Entry 9FB6 (electron microscopy, 3.13 A resolution); this record covers chains A and F of the 8 polymer chains in the assembly.

[Chain A (and F)]
Protein: Large T antigen
Source organism: Betapolyomavirus macacae
Notes: EC 3.6.4.-; chain F of this document is another copy of the same molecule, construct and numbering; everything in this record applies to it too
UniProtKB: P03070 (LT_SV40); residues 266-627 here = UniProt positions 266-627
Amino-acid sequence (362 residues; row label = number of the first residue in the row):
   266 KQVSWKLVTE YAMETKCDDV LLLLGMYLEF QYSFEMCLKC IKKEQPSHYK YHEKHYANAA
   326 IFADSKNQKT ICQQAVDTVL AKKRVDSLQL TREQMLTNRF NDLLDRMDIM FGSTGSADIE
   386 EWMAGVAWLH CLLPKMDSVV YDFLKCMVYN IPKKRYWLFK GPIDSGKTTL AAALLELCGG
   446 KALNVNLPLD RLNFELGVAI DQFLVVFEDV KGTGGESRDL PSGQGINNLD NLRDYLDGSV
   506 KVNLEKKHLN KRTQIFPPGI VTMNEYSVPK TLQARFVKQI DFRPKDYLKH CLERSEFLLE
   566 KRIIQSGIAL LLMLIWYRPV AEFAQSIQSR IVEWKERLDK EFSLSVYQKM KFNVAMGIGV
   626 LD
Residues lining bound ligands: ATP (adenosine-5'-triphosphate): Trp393, Leu397, Pro427, Ile428, Asp429, Ser430, Gly431, Lys432, Thr433, Thr434, Asp474, Asn529, Arg548, Pro549, Lys550, Leu553, Lys554, Leu557, Leu564
Swiss-Prot annotation at these positions:
  - binding site (Zn(2+)): Cys302, Cys305, His313, His317
  - binding site (ATP): Gly426 to Thr433
What the authors report for this chain:
  - binding site for Chains: T: Arg456, Lys512, His513
  - binding site for ATP: Lys418, Arg498, Arg540

[Chain A / chain F interface]
Pairs across the interface (23; chain A residue first):
  Trp270(A) - Lys331(F)
  Gln339(A) - Ser330(F)  hydrogen bond (side chain-backbone)
  Gln339(A) - Lys331(F)
  Gln339(A) - Asn332(F)
  Gln339(A) - Gln333(F)
  Asp342(A) - Leu286(F)
  Asp342(A) - Lys334(F)
  Thr343(A) - Leu293(F)
  Ala346(A) - Leu286(F)
  Ala346(A) - Gly290(F)
  Arg349(A) - Asp284(F)  salt bridge
  Arg349(A) - Leu286(F)
  Val350(A) - Gly290(F)
  Val350(A) - Met291(F)
  Val350(A) - Glu294(F)
  Leu353(A) - Leu287(F)  hydrophobic
  Gln354(A) - Met291(F)
  Gln354(A) - Lys304(F)
  Gln354(A) - Gln310(F)  hydrogen bond (backbone-side chain)
  Lys418(A) - Arg567(F)
  Lys419(A) - Glu565(F)  salt bridge
  Ser504(A) - Arg371(F)  hydrogen bond (backbone-side chain)
  Arg517(A) - Asp284(F)  salt bridge
Interface residues without a listed pair, chain A (17 interface residues in all): Lys271, Leu345, Pro417, Leu514
Interface residues without a listed pair, chain F (19 interface residues in all): Leu289, Asp329

[Summary]
17 residues of chain A and 19 residues of chain F are in contact, with 3 hydrogen bonds and 3 salt bridges.
Polar contacts include Arg349(A)-Asp284(F), Lys419(A)-Glu565(F) and Arg517(A)-Asp284(F). From the paper: a
binding site for Chains: T at Arg456(A), Lys512(A) and His513(A); a binding site for ATP at Lys418(A),
Arg498(A) and Arg540(A).
Chain A and chain F are both Large T antigen (Betapolyomavirus macacae); the structure, SV40 large T antigen
assembly with DNA in presence of ATP, was determined by electron microscopy (same publication as 9EVH, 9EVP,
9F3T, 9F3U, 9F5I, 9F73 and 14 further entries).
